Entry 8ATF (electron microscopy, 3.45 A resolution); this record covers chains K and R of the 12 polymer chains in the assembly.

Chain K:
Molecule: 227-nt DNA strand
Sequence (227 nucleotides; numbered -73 to 153; the number before each row is that of its first residue; numbers below 1 keep their minus sign (DC-73 is residue -73)):
   -73 CTGGAGAATC CCGGTGCCGA GGCCGCTCAA TTGGTCGTAG ACAGCTCTAG CACCGCTTAA
   -13 ACGCACGTAC GCGCTGTCCC CCGCGTTTTA ACCGCCAAGG GGATTACTCC CTAGTCTCCA
    47 GGCACGTGTC AGATATATAC ATCCTGTGCA TGTATTGAAC AGCGACCTTG CCGGTGCCAG
   107 TCGGATAGTG TTCCGAGCTC CCACTCTAGA GGATCCCCGG GTACCGA
Disordered / not traced: -73, 71-153

Chain R:
Protein: Histone H4
Organism: Homo sapiens
UniProt: P62805 (H4_HUMAN); residues 1-102 here correspond to UniProt positions 2-103 (UniProt number = residue number + 1)
Chain sequence (102 residues; each row starts with the number of its first residue):
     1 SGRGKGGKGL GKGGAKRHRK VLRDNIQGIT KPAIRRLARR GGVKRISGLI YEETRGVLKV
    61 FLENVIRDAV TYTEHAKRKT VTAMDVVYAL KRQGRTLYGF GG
Disordered / not traced: 1-23, 102
Swiss-Prot annotation at these positions:
  - DNA-binding region: Lys16 to Lys20
  - modified residue: Ser1 (N-acetylserine), Arg3 (Asymmetric dimethylarginine), Lys5 (N6-(2-hydroxyisobutyryl)lysine), Lys8 (N6-(2-hydroxyisobutyryl)lysine), Lys12 (N6-(2-hydroxyisobutyryl)lysine), Lys16 (N6-(2-hydroxyisobutyryl)lysine), Lys20 (N6,N6,N6-trimethyllysine), Lys31 (N6-(2-hydroxyisobutyryl)lysine), Lys44 (N6-(2-hydroxyisobutyryl)lysine), Ser47 (Phosphoserine), Tyr51 (Phosphotyrosine), Lys59 (N6-(2-hydroxyisobutyryl)lysine), Lys77 (N6-(2-hydroxyisobutyryl)lysine), Lys79 (N6-(2-hydroxyisobutyryl)lysine), Thr80 (Phosphothreonine), Tyr88 (Phosphotyrosine), Lys91 (N6-(2-hydroxyisobutyryl)lysine)
  - cross-link (Glycyl lysine isopeptide (Lys-Gly)): Lys12 (interchain with G-Cter in SUMO2), Lys20 (interchain with G-Cter in SUMO2), Lys31 (interchain with G-Cter in SUMO2), Lys59 (interchain with G-Cter in SUMO2), Lys79 (interchain with G-Cter in SUMO2), Lys91 (interchain with G-Cter in SUMO2)

Chain K / chain R interface:
Pairs across the interface (12; chain K residue first):
  DC7(K) with Arg45(R), sugar contact; Ile46(R), phosphate contact; Ser47(R), phosphate contact; Gly48(R), hydrogen bond to the phosphate
  DC8(K) with Arg35(R), salt bridge to the phosphate; Lys44(R), phosphate contact; Arg45(R), phosphate contact; Ile46(R), hydrogen bond to the phosphate
  DG27(K) with Lys79(R), salt bridge to the phosphate
  DG28(K) with Arg78(R), phosphate contact; Lys79(R), hydrogen bond to the phosphate; Thr80(R), hydrogen bond to the phosphate
Also at the interface, not in a pair above, chain R (12 interface residues in all): Arg39, Tyr51, Lys77

Summary:
The interface between chain K and chain R involves 4 residues on one side and 12 on the other; the contacts
include 4 hydrogen bonds and 2 salt bridges. Polar pairs include DC7(K)-Gly48(R), DC8(K)-Ile46(R) and
DG28(K)-Lys79(R).
Chain K is a 227-nt DNA strand and chain R is Histone H4 (Homo sapiens); the structure, Nucleosome-bound Ino80
ATPase, was determined by electron microscopy, deposited together with 8AV6.
